3NEG - chain A; structure by X-ray diffraction, 2.80 A resolution.

# Chain A
Name: Abscisic acid receptor PYL1
From: Arabidopsis thaliana
Notes: EC 3.1.3.16
UniProtKB: Q8VZS8 (PYL1_ARATH); residues -1 to 200 here correspond to UniProt positions 20-221 (UniProt number = residue number + 21)
Chain sequence (202 residues; row label = number of the first residue in the row; numbers below 1 keep their minus sign (Ile-1 is residue -1)):
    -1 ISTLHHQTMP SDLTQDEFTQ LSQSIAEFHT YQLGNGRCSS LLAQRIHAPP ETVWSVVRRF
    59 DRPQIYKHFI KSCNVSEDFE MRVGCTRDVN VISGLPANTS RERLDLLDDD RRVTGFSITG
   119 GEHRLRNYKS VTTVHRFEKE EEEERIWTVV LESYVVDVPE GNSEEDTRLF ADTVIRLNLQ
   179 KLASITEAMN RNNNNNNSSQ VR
Unresolved in the structure: -1 to 2, 138-142, 190-200
Ligand contacts: Pyrabactin (PYV; 4-bromo-N-(pyridin-2-ylmethyl)naphthalene-1-sulfonamide): Lys65, His66, Phe67, Ile68, Val87, Val89, Ala95, Ser98, Glu100, Phe114, Ile116, His121, Leu123, Tyr126, Phe168, Val172, Ile173, Asn176
Curated features (UniProtKB/Swiss-Prot):
  - motif: Ser91 to Ala95 (Gate loop), His121 to Leu123 (Latch loop)
  - binding site (abscisate): Lys65, Ala95 to Glu100, Arg122 to Ser128, Glu150
  - site (Involved in interactions with PP2Cs): Pro94, Ser161

# Overview
Bound to chain A: Pyrabactin. UniProt lists 15 abscisate-binding residues.
Chain A is Abscisic acid receptor PYL1 (Arabidopsis thaliana); the structure, Pyrabactin-bound PYL1 structure
in the open and close forms, was determined by X-ray diffraction together with 3NEF from the same study.
